Entry 4RX1 (X-ray diffraction, 2.47 A resolution); this record covers chain A.

== Chain A ==
Molecule: Putative rRNA methyltransferase
From: Sorangium cellulosum
Notes: EC 2.1.1.179
UniProtKB: B2L3G9 (B2L3G9_SORCE); residue numbers follow UniProt; this construct covers 1-223
Chain sequence (223 residues; row label = number of the first residue in the row):
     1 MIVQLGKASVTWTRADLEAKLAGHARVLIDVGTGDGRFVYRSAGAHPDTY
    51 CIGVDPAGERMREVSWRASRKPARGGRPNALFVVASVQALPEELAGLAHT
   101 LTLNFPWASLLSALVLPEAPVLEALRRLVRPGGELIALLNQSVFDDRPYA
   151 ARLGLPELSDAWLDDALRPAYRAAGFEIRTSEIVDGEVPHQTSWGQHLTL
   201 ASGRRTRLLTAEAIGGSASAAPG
Not modelled in the structure: 187-190, 218-223
Reported in the primary citation:
  - conformationally variable residues (order/disorder transition): Gln191 to Arg205
  - mutagenesis - D55A, F144A, T192A, H197A, R204A, R205A: unchanged growth
  - mutagenesis - W194A, W194F: decreased growth
  - mutagenesis - D30A, W107A: abolished growth in response to kanamycin
  - mutagenesis - W107F: unchanged growth in response to kanamycin
  - catalytic residues: Trp107
  - mutagenesis - W107A/F144A, F144A/W194A: abolished growth

== Overview ==
From the paper: the catalytic residue Trp107; W194A and W194F reduce growth; 13 substitutions were tested in
all.
Chain A is Putative rRNA methyltransferase (Sorangium cellulosum); the structure, Crystal Structure of
antibiotic-resistance methyltransferase Kmr, was determined by X-ray diffraction (same publication as 4RWZ).
